PDB entry 5FQH | X-ray diffraction, 2.10 A resolution | chain A

# Chain A
Protein: Beta-N-acetylgalactosaminidase
Source organism: Clostridium perfringens
UniProtKB: A0A0H2YNR7 (A0A0H2YNR7_CLOP1); residues 1-587 here = UniProt positions 1-587
Chain sequence (610 residues; each row starts with the number of its first residue; numbers below 1 keep their minus sign (Met-22 is residue -22)):
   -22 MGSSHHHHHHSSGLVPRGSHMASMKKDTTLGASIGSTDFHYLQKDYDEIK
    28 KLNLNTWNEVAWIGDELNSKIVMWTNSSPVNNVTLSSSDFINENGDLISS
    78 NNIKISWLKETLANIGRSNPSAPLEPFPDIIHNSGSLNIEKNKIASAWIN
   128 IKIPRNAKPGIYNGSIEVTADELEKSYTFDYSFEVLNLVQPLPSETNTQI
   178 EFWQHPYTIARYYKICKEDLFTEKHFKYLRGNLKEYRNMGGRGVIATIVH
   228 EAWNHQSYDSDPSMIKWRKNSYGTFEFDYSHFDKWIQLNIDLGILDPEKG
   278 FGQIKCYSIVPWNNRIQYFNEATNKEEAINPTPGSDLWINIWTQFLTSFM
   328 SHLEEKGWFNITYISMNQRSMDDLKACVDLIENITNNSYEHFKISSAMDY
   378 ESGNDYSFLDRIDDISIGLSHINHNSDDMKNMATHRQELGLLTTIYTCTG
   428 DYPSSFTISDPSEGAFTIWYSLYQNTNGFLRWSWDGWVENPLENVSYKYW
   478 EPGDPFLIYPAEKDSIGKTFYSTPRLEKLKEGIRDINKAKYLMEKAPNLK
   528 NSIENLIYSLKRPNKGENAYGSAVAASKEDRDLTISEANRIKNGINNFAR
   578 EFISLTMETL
Disordered / not traced: -22 to 4, 587
Cystine bridges: Cys193 forms a disulfide with the same residue of a neighbouring copy of this chain
Construct notes: expression tag (-22 to 0); engineered mutation Asn344 (Asp in A0A0H2YNR7), Gln345 (Glu in A0A0H2YNR7)

# Overview
Chain A is Beta-N-acetylgalactosaminidase (Clostridium perfringens); the structure, The details of glycolipid
glycan hydrolysis by the structural analysis of a family 123 glycoside hydrolase ..., was determined by X-ray
diffraction together with 5FQE, 5FQF, 5FQG and 5FR0 from the same study.
